Entry 4R89 (X-ray diffraction, 4.00 A resolution (low resolution: residue-level contacts below are approximate; hydrogen-bond / salt-bridge calls are withheld)); this record covers chains A and B of the 4 polymer chains in the assembly.

Chain A:
Molecule: Uncharacterized protein
Source organism: Pseudomonas aeruginosa
UniProtKB: Q9I2N0 (Q9I2N0_PSEAE); residue numbers follow UniProt; this construct covers 1-559
Sequence (559 residues; each row starts with the number of its first residue):
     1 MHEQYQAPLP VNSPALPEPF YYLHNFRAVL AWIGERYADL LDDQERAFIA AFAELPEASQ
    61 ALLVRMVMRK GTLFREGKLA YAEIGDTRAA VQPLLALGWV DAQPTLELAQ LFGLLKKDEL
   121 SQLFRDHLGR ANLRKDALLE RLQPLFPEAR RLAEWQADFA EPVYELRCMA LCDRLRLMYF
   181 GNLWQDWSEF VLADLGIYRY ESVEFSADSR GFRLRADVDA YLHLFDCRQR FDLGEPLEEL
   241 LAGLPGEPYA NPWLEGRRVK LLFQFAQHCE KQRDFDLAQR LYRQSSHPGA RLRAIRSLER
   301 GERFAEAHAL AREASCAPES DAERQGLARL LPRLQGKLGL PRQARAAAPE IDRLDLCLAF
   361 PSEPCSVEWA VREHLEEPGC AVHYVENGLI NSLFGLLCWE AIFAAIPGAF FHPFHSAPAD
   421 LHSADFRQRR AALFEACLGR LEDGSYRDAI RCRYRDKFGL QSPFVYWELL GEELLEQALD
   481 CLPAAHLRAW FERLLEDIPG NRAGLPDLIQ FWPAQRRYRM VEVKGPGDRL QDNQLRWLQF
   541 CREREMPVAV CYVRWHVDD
Not modelled in the structure: 1-16, 554-559
UniProt features mapped onto this chain:
  - binding site (Mn(2+)): Glu386, Asp507, Glu522, Val523
  - mutagenesis: Arg65 to Arg69 (Impaired ability to incise a 5' flap structure), Trp184 (W184A: No effect on nuclease activity), Val191 to Ile197 (Decreased nuclease activity), Val191 to Leu192 (Decreased nuclease activity), Trp253 (W253P: Weak nuclease activity), Leu421 (L421R: Strongly decreased nuclease activity), Asp507 (D507A: Loss of nuclease activity), Glu522 (E522A: Loss of nuclease activity), Lys524 (K524A: Loss of nuclease activity), Gln534 (Q534A: Loss of function)
Ion coordination: Mn2+ site 1: Glu386, Asp507 (shared with DC4(B) of chain B); Mn2+ site 2: Asp507, Glu522, Val523 (shared with DA5(B) of chain B)
Reported in the primary citation:
  - binding site for the 15-nt DNA strand (chain B): Asn387, Gly504, Lys524, Gln531, Asn533
  - Mn2+ coordination: Glu386, Asp507, Glu522, Val523
  - catalytic residues: Asp507, Glu522
  - mutagenesis - R65A/R69A, L421R: decreased catalytic activity on 5' flap substrate
  - mutagenesis - V191A/L192A/L195A/I197A, V191R/L192R, W253P, Q534A: decreased catalytic activity
  - mutagenesis - W184A: unchanged catalytic activity
  - catalytic residues: Gln534 (proposed by the authors, not directly observed)

Chain B:
Molecule: 15-nt DNA strand
Sequence (15 nucleotides; numbered -2 to 12; the number before each row is that of its first residue; numbers below 1 keep their minus sign (DA-2 is residue -2)):
    -2 ACCAGACACA CATTC
Ion coordination: Mn2+ site 1: DC4 (shared with Glu386(A), Asp507(A) of chain A); Mn2+ site 2: DA5 (shared with Asp507(A), Glu522(A), Val523(A) of chain A)

Interface between chain A and chain B:
Contacting residue pairs (31):
  Trp184(A) - DA-2(B)
  Trp184(A) - DC-1(B)
  Trp184(A) - DC0(B)
  Tyr221(A) - DC-1(B)
  Arg228(A) - DC0(B)
  Arg228(A) - DA1(B)
  Arg257(A) - DC-1(B)
  Lys260(A) - DG2(B)
  Gln264(A) - DA1(B)
  Lys337(A) - DC12(B)
  Glu368(A) - DA5(B)
  Glu386(A) - DC4(B)
  Asn387(A) - DC4(B)
  Ala419(A) - DA-2(B)
  His422(A) - DA-2(B)
  Arg502(A) - DG2(B)
  Arg502(A) - DA3(B)
  Ala503(A) - DA3(B)
  Ala503(A) - DC4(B)
  Gly504(A) - DC4(B)
  Asp507(A) - DA5(B)
  Glu522(A) - DA5(B)
  Val523(A) - DA5(B)
  Lys524(A) - DA5(B)
  Gly527(A) - DC6(B)
  Asp528(A) - DA5(B)
  Asp528(A) - DC6(B)
  Gln531(A) - DC4(B)
  Gln531(A) - DA5(B)
  Asn533(A) - DC4(B)
  Gln534(A) - DA5(B)
Interface residues without a listed pair, chain A (28 interface residues in all): Ser416, Pro418, Asp420, Leu505
Interface residues without a listed pair, chain B (11 interface residues in all): DA7

Overview:
28 residues of chain A face 11 of chain B across their interface. Curated annotation (UniProt) lists 4
Mn2+-binding residues and 19 mutagenesis sites on chain A. The paper reports catalytic residues Asp507(A),
Glu522(A) and Gln534(A); V191A/L192A/L195A/I197A, V191R/L192R and W253P of chain A, among others, reduce
catalytic activity; 7 substitutions were tested in all.
Chain A is Uncharacterized protein (Pseudomonas aeruginosa) and chain B is a 15-nt DNA strand; the structure,
Crystal structure of paFAN1 - 5' flap DNA complex with Manganase, was determined by X-ray diffraction together
with 4R8A from the same study.
